PDB entry 7N4J | X-ray diffraction, 2.21 A resolution | chains A and L of the 3 polymer chains in the assembly

# Chain A
Protein: Spike protein S1
Source organism: Severe acute respiratory syndrome coronavirus 2
Notes: fragment: Receptor Binding Domain (RBD)
Reference sequence: P0DTC2 (SPIKE_SARS2); residues 331-527 here = UniProt positions 331-527
Amino-acid sequence (205 residues; numbered 331 to 535; the number before each row is that of its first residue):
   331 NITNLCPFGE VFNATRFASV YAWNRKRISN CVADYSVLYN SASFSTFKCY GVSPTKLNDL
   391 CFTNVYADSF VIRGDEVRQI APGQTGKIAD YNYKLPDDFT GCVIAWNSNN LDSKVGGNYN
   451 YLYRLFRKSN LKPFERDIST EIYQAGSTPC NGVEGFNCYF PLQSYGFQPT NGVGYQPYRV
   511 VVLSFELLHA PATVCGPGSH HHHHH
Not modelled in the structure: 533-535
Disulfides: Cys336-Cys361, Cys379-Cys432, Cys391-Cys525, Cys480-Cys488
Glycans and other covalent adducts: N-acetylglucosamine (NAG) linked to Asn343
Differences from the reference sequence: expression tag (528-535)
Swiss-Prot annotation at these positions:
  - region: Arg403 to Asp405 (Integrin-binding motif), Asn448 to Phe456 (Immunodominant HLA epitope recognized by the CD8+)
  - glycosylation (N-linked (GlcNAc...) asparagine): Asn331 (complex), Asn343 (complex)
Reported in the primary citation:
  - mutagenesis - F486A, N487A, Y489A: decreased binding to WRAIR-2125

# Chain L
Protein: WRAIR-2173 antibody Fab light chain
Source organism: Homo sapiens
Notes: antibody fragment or engineered binder
Amino-acid sequence (218 residues; row label = number of the first residue in the row):
     1 QSVLMQPPSV SGAPGQRVTI SCTGSSSNIG AGYDVHWYQQ LPGTAPKLLI YGNNNRPSGV
    61 PDRFSGSKSG TSASLAITGL QADDEADYYC QSYDSSLSGS KVFGGGTKLT VLGQPKAAPS
   121 VTLFPPSSEE LQANKATLVC LISDFYPGAV TVAWKADSSP VKAGVETTTP SKQSNNKYAA
   181 SSYLSLTPEQ WKSHRSYSCQ VTHEGSTVEK TVAPTECS
Not modelled in the structure: 217-218
Disulfides: Cys22-Cys90, Cys140-Cys199

# Chain A / chain L interface
Contacting residue pairs (11):
  Gly446(A) with Asn55(L)
  Tyr449(A) with Asp34(L), hydrogen bond
  Tyr489(A) with Ser98(L)
  Gln493(A) with Tyr33(L), hydrogen bond
  Gln498(A) with Asp34(L); Gly52(L), hydrogen bond (side chain-backbone); Asn53(L), hydrogen bond; Asn54(L)
  Tyr505(A) with Gly30(L), hydrogen bond (side chain-backbone); Ala31(L); Gly32(L)
Also at the interface, not in a pair above, chain A (8 interface residues in all): Phe486, Thr500

# Overview
8 residues of chain A and 10 residues of chain L are in contact; the contacts include 5 hydrogen bonds. Polar
contacts include Tyr449(A)-Asp34(L), Gln493(A)-Tyr33(L) and Gln498(A)-Gly52(L). The paper reports that F486A,
N487A and Y489A of chain A reduce binding to WRAIR-2125.
Here chain A is Spike protein S1 (Severe acute respiratory syndrome coronavirus 2) and chain L is WRAIR-2173
antibody Fab light chain (Homo sapiens). Entry 7N4J (Crystal structure of SARS-CoV-2 receptor binding domain
in complex with neutralizing human antibody WRAIR-2173) was determined by X-ray diffraction together with 7N4I
from the same study.
